PDB entry 9BPG | electron microscopy, 3.30 A resolution | chains N and Q of the 19 polymer chains in the assembly

== Chain N ==
Name: ATP synthase subunit a
Organism: Artemia franciscana
UniProtKB: Q37708 (ATP6_ARTSF); residues 1-219 here = UniProt positions 1-219
Amino-acid sequence (219 residues; numbered 1 to 219; the number before each row is that of its first residue):
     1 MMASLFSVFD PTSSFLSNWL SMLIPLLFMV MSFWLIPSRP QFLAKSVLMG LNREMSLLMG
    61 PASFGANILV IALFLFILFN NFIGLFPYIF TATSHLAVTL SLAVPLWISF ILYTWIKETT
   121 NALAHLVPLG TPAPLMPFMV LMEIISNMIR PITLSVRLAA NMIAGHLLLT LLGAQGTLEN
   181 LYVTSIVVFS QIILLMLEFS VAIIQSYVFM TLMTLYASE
Reported in the primary citation:
  - catalytic residues: Arg150, Arg157 (proposed by the authors, not directly observed)
  - catalytic residues: Glu198, Glu219 (by similarity / conservation)

== Chain Q ==
Name: ATP synthase protein 8
Organism: Artemia franciscana
UniProtKB: Q37707 (ATP8_ARTSF); residues 1-53 here = UniProt positions 1-53
Amino-acid sequence (53 residues; each row starts with the number of its first residue):
     1 MPQMMPLPWI MVFLVSMALL WAIMTMVFFL YQPRSVSSAK GFSDRTVYLN WKW
Unresolved in the structure: 1-7

== Chain N / chain Q interface ==
Pairs across the interface (35; chain N residue first):
  Trp19(N) - Val15(Q)  hydrophobic
  Met22(N) - Val12(Q)  hydrophobic
  Met22(N) - Leu19(Q)
  Leu23(N) - Val15(Q)  hydrophobic
  Leu23(N) - Leu19(Q)  hydrophobic
  Pro25(N) - Leu19(Q)  hydrophobic
  Leu26(N) - Leu19(Q)  hydrophobic
  Leu26(N) - Ala22(Q)  hydrophobic
  Met29(N) - Met26(Q)  hydrophobic
  Leu35(N) - Gln32(Q)  hydrogen bond (backbone-side chain)
  Pro37(N) - Gln32(Q)
  Gln41(N) - Leu30(Q)
  Ala44(N) - Leu30(Q)  hydrophobic
  Lys45(N) - Gln32(Q)
  Lys45(N) - Arg34(Q)
  Leu48(N) - Val27(Q)  hydrophobic
  Leu48(N) - Leu30(Q)  hydrophobic
  Ile68(N) - Met24(Q)
  Ile68(N) - Phe28(Q)  hydrophobic
  Leu69(N) - Met24(Q)  hydrophobic
  Ile71(N) - Val27(Q)  hydrophobic
  Ala72(N) - Leu20(Q)
  Ala72(N) - Ile23(Q)  hydrophobic
  Ala72(N) - Met24(Q)  hydrophobic
  Leu73(N) - Leu20(Q)  hydrophobic
  Leu75(N) - Ile23(Q)  hydrophobic
  Leu75(N) - Val27(Q)  hydrophobic
  Phe76(N) - Leu19(Q)  hydrophobic
  Ala97(N) - Trp9(Q)
  Ala97(N) - Val12(Q)  hydrophobic
  Val98(N) - Val12(Q)  hydrophobic
  Leu100(N) - Phe13(Q)  hydrophobic
  Ser101(N) - Phe13(Q)
  Ser101(N) - Ser16(Q)  hydrogen bond
  Ser101(N) - Met17(Q)
Interface residues without a listed pair, chain N (26 interface residues in all): Val30, Ile36, Phe79
Interface residues without a listed pair, chain Q (18 interface residues in all): Pro33

== Summary ==
Chain N and chain Q form an interface of 26 and 18 residues respectively, with 2 hydrogen bonds. Among the
polar pairs are Leu35(N)-Gln32(Q) and Ser101(N)-Ser16(Q). From the paper: catalytic residues Arg150(N),
Arg157(N) and Glu198(N) among others.
Chain N is ATP synthase subunit a and chain Q is ATP synthase protein 8, both from Artemia franciscana; the
structure, Artemia franciscana ATP synthase FO domain, state 1, pH 7.0, was determined by electron microscopy
(same publication as 9B0X and 9B3J).
